PDB entry 8AP9 | electron microscopy, 3.70 A resolution | chains H and T of the 13 polymer chains in the assembly

== Chain H ==
Name: ATP synthase, epsilon chain, putative
From: Trypanosoma brucei brucei
Notes: EC 3.6.3.-
UniProt: Q586H1 (Q586H1_TRYB2); residue numbers follow UniProt; this construct covers 1-182
Amino-acid sequence (182 residues; numbered 1 to 182; the number before each row is that of its first residue):
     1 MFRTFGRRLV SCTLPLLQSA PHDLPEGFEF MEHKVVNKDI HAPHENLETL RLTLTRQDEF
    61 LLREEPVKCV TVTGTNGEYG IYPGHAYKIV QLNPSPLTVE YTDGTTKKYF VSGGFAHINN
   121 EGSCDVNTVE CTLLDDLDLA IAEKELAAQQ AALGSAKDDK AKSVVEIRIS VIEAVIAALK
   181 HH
Disordered / not traced: 1-21
Small-molecule neighbours: UTP (uridine 5'-triphosphate): Asn-76, Tyr-79, Lys-88
Reported in the primary citation:
  - binding site for UTP: Asn-76, Tyr-79

== Chain T ==
Name: ATPase subunit 9, putative
From: Trypanosoma brucei brucei
Notes: EC 3.6.3.14
UniProt: Q38C84 (Q38C84_TRYB2); residues 1-118 here = UniProt positions 1-118
Amino-acid sequence (118 residues; numbered 1 to 118; the number before each row is that of its first residue):
     1 MMRRLALQSS IRRATPFATP LVASTKALNP MCSAITIREA STVAISVQGL HYVGTGLAAI
    61 ALAGVGLGIG TIFGNLLVAC ARQPNLTKML FNYAILGFAL TEAIGLFALM LAFLMLFS
Disordered / not traced: 1-40
Reported in the primary citation:
  - binding site for UTP: Arg-82

== Interface between chain H and chain T ==
Residue-residue contacts (10; chain H residue first):
  Lys-38(H) with Asn-85(T)
  Asp-39(H) with Asn-85(T)
  Ile-40(H) with Asn-85(T)
  Ala-42(H) with Asn-85(T)
  His-44(H) with Asn-85(T)
  Gly-84(H) with Gln-83(T)
  Ala-86(H) with Arg-82(T); Gln-83(T)
  Asn-120(H) with Gln-83(T); Asn-85(T)
Also at the interface, not in a pair above, chain H (10 interface residues in all): His-41, His-85
Also at the interface, not in a pair above, chain T (5 interface residues in all): Pro-84, Leu-86

== In short ==
Chain H and chain T form an interface of 10 and 5 residues respectively. Chain H binds UTP. From the paper: a
binding site for UTP at Asn-76(H), Tyr-79(H) and Arg-82(T).
Chain H is ATP synthase, epsilon chain, putative and chain T is ATPase subunit 9, putative, both from
Trypanosoma brucei brucei; the structure, rotor of the Trypanosoma brucei mitochondrial ATP synthase dimer,
was determined by electron microscopy together with 8AP6, 8AP7, 8AP8, 8APA, 8APB, 8APC and 7 further entries
from the same study.
